8AIT - chain A; structure by X-ray diffraction, 1.24 A resolution.

# Chain A
Name: Cutinase
Organism: Halopseudomonas bauzanensis
UniProtKB: A0A031MKR8 (A0A031MKR8_9GAMM); residues 1-302 here = UniProt positions 1-302
Amino-acid sequence (310 residues; numbered 1 to 310; the number before each row is that of its first residue):
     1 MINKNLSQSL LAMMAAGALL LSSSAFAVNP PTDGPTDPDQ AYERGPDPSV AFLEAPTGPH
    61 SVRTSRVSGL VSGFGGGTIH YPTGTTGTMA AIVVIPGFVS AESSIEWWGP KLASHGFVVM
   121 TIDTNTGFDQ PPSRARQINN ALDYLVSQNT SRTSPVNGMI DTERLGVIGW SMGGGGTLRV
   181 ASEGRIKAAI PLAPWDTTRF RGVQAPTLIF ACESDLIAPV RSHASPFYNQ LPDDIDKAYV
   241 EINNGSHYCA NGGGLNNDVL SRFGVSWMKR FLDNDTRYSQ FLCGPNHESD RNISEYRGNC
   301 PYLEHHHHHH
Not modelled in the structure: 1-40, 303-310
Differences from the reference sequence: expression tag (303-310)
Disulfides: Cys212-Cys249, Cys283-Cys300

# Overview
Chain A is Cutinase (Halopseudomonas bauzanensis); the structure, Crystal structure of cutinase PbauzCut from
Pseudomonas bauzanensis, was determined by X-ray diffraction together with 8AIR and 8AIS from the same study.
